PDB entry 9BS3 | X-ray diffraction, 2.69 A resolution | chains A and B of the 4 polymer chains in the assembly

Chain A:
Molecule: DNA ligase 1
From: Homo sapiens
Notes: EC 6.5.1.1
UniProt: P18858 (DNLI1_HUMAN); residues 261-904 here = UniProt positions 261-904
Amino-acid sequence (644 residues; each row starts with the number of its first residue):
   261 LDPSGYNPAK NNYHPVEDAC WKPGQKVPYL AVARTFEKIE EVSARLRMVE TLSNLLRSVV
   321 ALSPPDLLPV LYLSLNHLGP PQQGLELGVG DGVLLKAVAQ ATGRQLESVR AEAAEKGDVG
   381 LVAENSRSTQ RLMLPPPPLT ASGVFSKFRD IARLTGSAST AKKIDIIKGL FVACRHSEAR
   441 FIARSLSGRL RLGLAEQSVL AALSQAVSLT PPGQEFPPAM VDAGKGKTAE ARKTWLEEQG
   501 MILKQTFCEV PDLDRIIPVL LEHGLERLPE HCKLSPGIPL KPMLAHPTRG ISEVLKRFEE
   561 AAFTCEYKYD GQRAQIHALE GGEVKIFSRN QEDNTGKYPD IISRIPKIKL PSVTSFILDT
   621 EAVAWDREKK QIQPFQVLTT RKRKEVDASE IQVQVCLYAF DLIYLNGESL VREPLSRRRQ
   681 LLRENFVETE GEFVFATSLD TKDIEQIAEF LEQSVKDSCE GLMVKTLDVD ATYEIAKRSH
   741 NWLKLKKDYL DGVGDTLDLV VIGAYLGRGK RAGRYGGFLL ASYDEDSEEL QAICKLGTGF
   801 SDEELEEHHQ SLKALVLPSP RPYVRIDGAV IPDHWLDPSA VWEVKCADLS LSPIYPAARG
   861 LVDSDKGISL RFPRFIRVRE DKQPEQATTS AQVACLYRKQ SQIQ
Unresolved in the structure: 261, 389-394, 749-754, 901-904
Glycans and other covalent adducts: adenosine monophosphate (AMP) linked to Lys568
Residues lining bound ligands: adenosine monophosphate (AMP): Met543, Leu544, Glu566, Tyr567, Tyr569, Arg573, Arg589, Glu621, Phe660, Ala696, Glu720, Met723, Lys725, Trp742, Lys744, Lys746
From the paper describing this entry:
  - binding site for adenosine monophosphate: Lys568
  - conformationally variable residues (loop rearrangement): Phe635, Val729 to Trp742, Phe872
  - mutagenesis - R738A (6-fold): increased catalytic activity on 5'-rG:C
  - mutagenesis - R738A: decreased catalytic activity on 3'-dG:C
  - mutagenesis - F635A, F872A: decreased catalytic activity on 3'-rG:C
  - mutagenesis - F635A: decreased catalytic activity on 5'-rG:C
  - disease-associated variants - P529L, R641L: decreased catalytic activity on 3'-rG:C
  - disease-associated variants - R771W: unchanged catalytic activity on 3'-rG:C
  - disease-associated variants - R641L (80-fold), R771W (80-fold): decreased catalytic activity on 5'-rG:C
  - disease-associated variants - P529L: unchanged catalytic activity on 3'-dG:C
  - disease-associated variants - R641L, R771W: decreased catalytic activity on 3'-dG:C

Chain B:
Molecule: 11-nt DNA strand
Sequence (11 nucleotides; row label = number of the first residue in the row):
     1 GCTGATGCGT G

Interface between chain A and chain B:
Pairs across the interface (23; chain A residue first):
  Glu346(A) - DC8(B)  phosphate contact
  Glu346(A) - DG9(B)  phosphate contact
  Leu347(A) - DC8(B)  phosphate contact
  Gly348(A) - DG7(B)  sugar contact
  Gly348(A) - DC8(B)  hydrogen bond to the phosphate
  Val349(A) - DG7(B)  phosphate contact
  Val349(A) - DC8(B)  hydrogen bond to the phosphate
  Gly350(A) - DG7(B)  hydrogen bond to the phosphate
  Asp351(A) - DG7(B)  phosphate contact
  Gly352(A) - DG7(B)  hydrogen bond to the phosphate
  Val353(A) - DG7(B)  hydrogen bond to the phosphate
  Gly571(A) - DG11(B)  sugar contact
  Gln572(A) - DT10(B)  sugar contact
  Gln572(A) - DG11(B)  phosphate contact
  Arg573(A) - DG11(B)  hydrogen bond to the phosphate
  Ser588(A) - DT10(B)  hydrogen bond to the phosphate
  Arg589(A) - DT10(B)  phosphate contact
  Arg589(A) - DG11(B)  phosphate contact
  Asn590(A) - DT10(B)  hydrogen bond to the phosphate
  Glu592(A) - DG9(B)  phosphate contact
  Glu592(A) - DT10(B)  phosphate contact
  Asn594(A) - DT10(B)  phosphate contact
  Phe635(A) - DG11(B)  sugar contact
Other interface residues (no listed pair), chain A (20 interface residues in all): Lys356, Arg370, Asp570
Other interface residues (no listed pair), chain B (6 interface residues in all): DT6

Overview:
20 residues of chain A face 6 of chain B across their interface, with 8 hydrogen bonds. Polar contacts include
Gly348(A)-DC8(B), Val349(A)-DC8(B) and Gly350(A)-DG7(B). From the paper: a binding site for adenosine
monophosphate at Lys568(A); F635A, F872A and P529L of chain A, among others, reduce catalytic activity on
3'-rG:C; 6 substitutions were tested in all.
Chain A is DNA ligase 1 (Homo sapiens) and chain B is an 11-nt DNA strand; the structure, Wild type DNA Ligase
1 with 5'-rG:C, was determined by X-ray diffraction together with 9BS4 from the same study.
